PDB entry 1DLU | X-ray diffraction, 2.25 A resolution | chains B and C of the 4 polymer chains in the assembly

== Chain B (and C) ==
Protein: Biosynthetic thiolase
From: Zoogloea ramigera
Notes: EC 2.3.1.9; chain C of this document is another copy of the same molecule, construct and numbering; everything in this record applies to it too
UniProtKB: P07097 (THIL_ZOORA); the construct has insertions or renumbered stretches relative to UniProt, so the offset changes along the chain: 4-10 = UniProt 4-10; 12-392 = UniProt 11-391
Chain sequence (389 residues; numbered 4 to 392; the number before each row is that of its first residue):
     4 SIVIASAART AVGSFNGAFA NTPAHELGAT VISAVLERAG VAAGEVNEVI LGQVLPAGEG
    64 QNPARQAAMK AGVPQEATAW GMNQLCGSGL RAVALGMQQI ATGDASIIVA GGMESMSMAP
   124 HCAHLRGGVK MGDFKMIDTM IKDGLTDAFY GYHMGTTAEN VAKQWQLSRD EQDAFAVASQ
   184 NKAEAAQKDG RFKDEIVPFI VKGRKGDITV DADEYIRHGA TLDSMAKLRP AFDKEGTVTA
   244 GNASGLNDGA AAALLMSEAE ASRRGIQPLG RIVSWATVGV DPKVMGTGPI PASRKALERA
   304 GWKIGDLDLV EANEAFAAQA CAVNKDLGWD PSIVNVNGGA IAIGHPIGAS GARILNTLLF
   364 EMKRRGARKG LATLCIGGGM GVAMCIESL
Sequence notes: insertion (11); conflict R129 (Ala128 in P07097)

== How chain B and chain C interact ==
Residue-residue contacts (30):
  F18(B) with K133(C)
  H124(B) with V132(C); G135(C), hydrogen bond (side chain-backbone); F137(C)
  V132(B) with H124(C)
  K133(B) with F18(C)
  M134(B) with D141(C); M143(C), hydrophobic; I144(C), hydrophobic; L249(C), hydrophobic
  G135(B) with H124(C), hydrogen bond (backbone-side chain); D141(C), hydrogen bond (backbone-side chain)
  D136(B) with K138(C), salt bridge; M139(C); I140(C); D141(C), hydrogen bond (side chain-backbone)
  F137(B) with F137(C); K138(C); M139(C), hydrogen bond (backbone-backbone)
  K138(B) with D136(C); F137(C)
  M139(B) with D136(C); F137(C), hydrogen bond (backbone-backbone); M139(C), hydrophobic
  I140(B) with D136(C)
  D141(B) with M134(C); G135(C), hydrogen bond (side chain-backbone); D136(C), hydrogen bond (backbone-side chain)
  I144(B) with M134(C), hydrophobic
  L249(B) with M134(C), hydrophobic
Other interface residues (no listed pair), chain B (16 interface residues in all): N19, M143
Other interface residues (no listed pair), chain C (16 interface residues in all): N19

== In short ==
Chain B and chain C each contribute 16 residues to their interface; the contacts include 8 hydrogen bonds and
1 salt bridge. Among the polar pairs are D136(B)-K138(C), H124(B)-G135(C) and G135(B)-D141(C).
Both chains are Biosynthetic thiolase (Zoogloea ramigera). Entry 1DLU (Unliganded biosynthetic thiolase from
zoogloea ramigera) was determined by X-ray diffraction, deposited together with 1DM3 and 1DLV.
